PDB entry 8FQL | electron microscopy, 3.60 A resolution | chains F and G of the 12 polymer chains in the assembly

Chain F (and G):
Protein: Portal protein
Source organism: Escherichia phage HK97
Notes: chain G of this document is another copy of the same molecule, construct and numbering; everything in this record applies to it too
UniProtKB: P49859 (PORTL_BPHK7); numbering as in UniProt (aligned over 1-424)
Chain sequence (424 residues; numbered 1 to 424; the number before each row is that of its first residue):
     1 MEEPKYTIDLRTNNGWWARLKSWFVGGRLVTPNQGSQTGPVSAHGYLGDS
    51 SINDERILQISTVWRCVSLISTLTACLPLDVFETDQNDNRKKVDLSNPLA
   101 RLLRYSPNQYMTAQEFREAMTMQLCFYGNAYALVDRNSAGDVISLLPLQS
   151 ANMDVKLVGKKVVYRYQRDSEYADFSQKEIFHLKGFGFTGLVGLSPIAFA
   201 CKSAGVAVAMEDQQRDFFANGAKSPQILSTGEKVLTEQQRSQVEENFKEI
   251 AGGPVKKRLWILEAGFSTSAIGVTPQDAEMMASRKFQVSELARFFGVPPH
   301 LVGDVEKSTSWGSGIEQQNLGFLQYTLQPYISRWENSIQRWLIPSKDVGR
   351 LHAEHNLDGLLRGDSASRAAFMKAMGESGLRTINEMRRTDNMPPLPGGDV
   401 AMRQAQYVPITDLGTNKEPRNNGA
Disordered / not traced: 1-51, 398-424

Interface between chain F and chain G:
Pairs across the interface (168):
  Arg56(F) with Lys202(G)
  Leu58(F) with Phe199(G), hydrophobic
  Gln59(F) with Ala198(G); Phe199(G); Lys202(G), hydrogen bond; Phe294(G)
  Ser61(F) with Glu290(G), hydrogen bond; Arg293(G), hydrogen bond; Phe294(G)
  Trp64(F) with Phe186(G), hydrophobic; Leu194(G); Pro196(G), hydrophobic; Phe199(G), hydrophobic; Arg293(G); Phe294(G), hydrogen bond (side chain-backbone)
  Arg65(F) with Arg293(G); Gly296(G); Tyr325(G), hydrogen bond (side chain-backbone)
  Ser68(F) with Phe186(G)
  Ser71(F) with Phe186(G)
  Thr72(F) with Pro329(G)
  Leu73(F) with Gln324(G)
  Cys76(F) with Pro329(G), hydrophobic
  Leu95(F) with Val348(G), hydrophobic
  Tyr105(F) with Gln339(G), hydrogen bond (side chain-backbone); Arg340(G), hydrogen bond (side chain-backbone); Val348(G), hydrophobic
  Ser106(F) with Arg340(G), hydrogen bond
  Asn108(F) with Arg340(G), hydrogen bond (backbone-side chain)
  Gln109(F) with Gln177(G), hydrogen bond (backbone-side chain)
  Tyr110(F) with Lys160(G), hydrogen bond (side chain-backbone); Gln177(G); Lys184(G), hydrogen bond (backbone-side chain); Trp341(G)
  Met111(F) with Lys184(G); Thr189(G); Gly190(G); Leu191(G), hydrophobic; Arg340(G), hydrogen bond (backbone-side chain)
  Thr112(F) with Asn336(G)
  Gln114(F) with Pro329(G), hydrogen bond (side chain-backbone); Ser332(G); Arg333(G), hydrogen bond (side chain-backbone); Asn336(G), hydrogen bond
  Glu115(F) with Lys184(G), salt bridge; Gly190(G)
  Glu118(F) with Gly185(G); Phe186(G); Gly187(G), hydrogen bond (side chain-backbone); Arg333(G), salt bridge
  Ala119(F) with Gly187(G); Phe188(G); Gly190(G)
  Met122(F) with Phe186(G), hydrophobic; Gly187(G); Phe188(G), hydrophobic; Leu194(G), hydrophobic
  Gln123(F) with Phe188(G)
  Gln149(F) with Phe188(G)
  Gln214(F) with Met210(G); Glu279(G), hydrogen bond; Ser283(G)
  Phe217(F) with Val273(G), hydrophobic
  Phe218(F) with Met210(G), hydrophobic; Gln213(G); Glu279(G); Met280(G), hydrophobic
  Gly221(F) with Gln213(G), hydrogen bond (backbone-side chain)
  Ala222(F) with Gly272(G); Val273(G)
  Lys223(F) with Pro225(G); Ile271(G)
  Ser224(F) with Ile271(G), hydrogen bond (side chain-backbone); Val273(G)
  Gln226(F) with Ile271(G)
  Lys256(F) with Asn220(G); Pro225(G); Gln226(G), hydrogen bond (backbone-backbone)
  Lys257(F) with Gln226(G); Leu228(G); Ile250(G)
  Arg258(F) with Gln226(G), hydrogen bond (backbone-backbone); Leu228(G); Val243(G); Glu244(G), salt bridge
  Leu259(F) with Gln226(G), hydrogen bond (backbone-backbone); Ile227(G); Leu228(G), hydrogen bond (backbone-backbone); Ile271(G), hydrophobic
  Trp260(F) with Leu228(G); Thr230(G)
  Ile261(F) with Ile227(G), hydrophobic; Leu228(G), hydrogen bond (backbone-backbone); Ser229(G); Thr230(G), hydrogen bond (backbone-side chain)
  Leu262(F) with Thr230(G), hydrogen bond (backbone-side chain); Gly231(G)
  Glu263(F) with Thr230(G), hydrogen bond (backbone-side chain); Gly231(G); Glu232(G); Lys233(G); Val234(G), hydrogen bond (side chain-backbone)
  Ala264(F) with Gly231(G), hydrogen bond (backbone-backbone); Glu232(G)
  Gly265(F) with Ser229(G); Gly231(G), hydrogen bond (backbone-backbone); Glu232(G); Ser267(G), hydrogen bond (backbone-side chain)
  Phe266(F) with Ser267(G)
  Thr274(F) with Val273(G); Asp277(G)
  Pro275(F) with Asp277(G); Ala278(G); Glu279(G)
  Gln276(F) with Gln276(G); Asp277(G); Ala278(G)
  Met280(F) with Glu279(G)
  Met281(F) with Glu279(G); Ala282(G); Ser283(G); Phe286(G), hydrophobic
  Arg284(F) with Phe286(G)
  Lys285(F) with Phe286(G)
  Val302(F) with Arg293(G), hydrogen bond (backbone-side chain)
  Glu306(F) with Glu306(G); Lys307(G); Thr309(G)
  Lys307(F) with His300(G), hydrogen bond; Lys307(G); Ser308(G), hydrogen bond; Thr309(G); Ser310(G); Trp311(G)
  Ser308(F) with Ser310(G)
  Thr309(F) with Ser310(G)
  Gly312(F) with Ser310(G)
  Ser313(F) with Ser310(G); Trp311(G); Gly312(G), hydrogen bond (backbone-backbone)
  Gly314(F) with Trp311(G); Gln317(G)
  Ile315(F) with Trp311(G), hydrogen bond (backbone-backbone); Gln317(G), hydrogen bond (backbone-side chain)
  Gln318(F) with Ser310(G), hydrogen bond (side chain-backbone); Trp311(G)
  Asn319(F) with Gln324(G), hydrogen bond; Tyr325(G), hydrogen bond
  Phe322(F) with Tyr325(G), hydrophobic
  Gly359(F) with Gln324(G), hydrogen bond (backbone-side chain)
  Leu360(F) with Gln324(G), hydrogen bond (backbone-side chain)
  Arg362(F) with Leu361(G)
  Asp364(F) with Glu316(G)
  Ser365(F) with Glu316(G), hydrogen bond (backbone-side chain); Phe371(G)
  Ala369(F) with Phe371(G), hydrophobic; Met375(G), hydrophobic
  Met372(F) with Met375(G), hydrophobic; Leu380(G), hydrophobic
  Met386(F) with Leu380(G), hydrophobic
  Arg387(F) with Leu380(G), hydrogen bond (side chain-backbone); Arg381(G); Glu385(G), salt bridge
  Asp390(F) with Arg381(G), salt bridge
  Asn391(F) with Arg90(G), hydrogen bond
  Met392(F) with Arg381(G); Glu385(G)
  Pro394(F) with Asn89(G)
Interface residues without a listed pair, chain F (91 interface residues in all): Glu55, Thr62, Val67, Leu69, Arg101, Phe126, Tyr127, Glu211, Arg215, Thr268, Leu301, Gly363, Arg368, Ile383
Interface residues without a listed pair, chain G (89 interface residues in all): Val162, Cys201, Val206, Arg240, Gln287, Leu320, Gly321, Gln328, Ile343, Ser345, Ala374, Ser378, Gly379, Thr382

In short:
Chain F and chain G form an interface of 91 and 89 residues respectively, with 46 hydrogen bonds and 5 salt
bridges. Polar pairs include Glu115(F)-Lys184(G), Glu118(F)-Arg333(G) and Arg258(F)-Glu244(G).
Chain F and chain G are both Portal protein (Escherichia phage HK97); the structure, Portal vertex of HK97
phage, was determined by electron microscopy, deposited together with 8FQK.
